PDB entry 4PRE | X-ray diffraction, 1.65 A resolution | chains A and B of the 3 polymer chains in the assembly

Chain A:
Molecule: MHC class I antigen
From: Homo sapiens
UniProtKB: C5MK56 (C5MK56_HUMAN); residues 1-276 here correspond to UniProt positions 25-300 (UniProt number = residue number + 24)
Amino-acid sequence (276 residues; row label = number of the first residue in the row):
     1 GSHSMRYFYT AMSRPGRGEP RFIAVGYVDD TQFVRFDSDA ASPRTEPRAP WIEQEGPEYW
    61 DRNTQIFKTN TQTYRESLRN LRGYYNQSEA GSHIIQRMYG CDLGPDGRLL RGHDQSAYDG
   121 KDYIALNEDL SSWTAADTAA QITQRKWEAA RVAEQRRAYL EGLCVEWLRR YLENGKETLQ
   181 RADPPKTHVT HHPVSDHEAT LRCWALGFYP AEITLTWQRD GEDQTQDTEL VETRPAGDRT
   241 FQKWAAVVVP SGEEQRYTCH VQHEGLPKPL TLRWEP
Cystine bridges: Cys101-Cys164, Cys203-Cys259
From the paper describing this entry:
  - specificity-determining residues: Arg156

Chain B:
Molecule: Beta-2-microglobulin
From: Homo sapiens
UniProtKB: P61769 (B2MG_HUMAN); residues 1-99 here correspond to UniProt positions 21-119 (UniProt number = residue number + 20)
Amino-acid sequence (99 residues; each row starts with the number of its first residue):
     1 IQRTPKIQVY SRHPAENGKS NFLNCYVSGF HPSDIEVDLL KNGERIEKVE HSDLSFSKDW
    61 SFYLLYYTEF TPTEKDEYAC RVNHVTLSQP KIVKWDRDM
Swiss-Prot annotation at these positions:
  - modified residue: Gln2 (Pyrrolidone carboxylic acid)
  - glycosylation: Ile1 (N-linked (Glc) (glycation) isoleucine), Lys19 (N-linked (Glc) (glycation) lysine), Lys41 (N-linked (Glc) (glycation) lysine), Lys48 (N-linked (Glc) (glycation) lysine), Lys58 (N-linked (Glc) (glycation) lysine), Lys91 (N-linked (Glc) (glycation) lysine), Lys94 (N-linked (Glc) (glycation) lysine)
Cystine bridges: Cys25-Cys80

Chain A / chain B interface:
Contacting residue pairs - 55 pairs, chain A then chain B:
  Phe8(A) - Ser55(B)
  Phe8(A) - Phe56(B)  hydrophobic
  Tyr9(A) - Phe56(B)
  Thr10(A) - Phe56(B)
  Thr10(A) - Phe62(B)
  Met12(A) - Ser33(B)  hydrogen bond
  Arg17(A) - Asp34(B)  salt bridge
  Val25(A) - Asp53(B)
  Val25(A) - Leu54(B)
  Val25(A) - Ser55(B)
  Tyr27(A) - Ser55(B)
  Tyr27(A) - Tyr63(B)  hydrogen bond
  Gln32(A) - Asp53(B)  hydrogen bond
  Arg35(A) - Asp53(B)  salt bridge
  Arg48(A) - Asp53(B)  salt bridge
  Ile94(A) - Pro32(B)  hydrophobic
  Ile94(A) - Ser33(B)
  Gln96(A) - His31(B)  hydrogen bond
  Gln96(A) - Phe56(B)
  Gln96(A) - Trp60(B)  hydrogen bond (side chain-backbone)
  Gln96(A) - Phe62(B)
  Arg97(A) - Phe56(B)
  Met98(A) - Phe56(B)  hydrophobic
  Met98(A) - Lys58(B)
  Met98(A) - Trp60(B)  hydrophobic
  Gln115(A) - Trp60(B)
  Ser116(A) - Trp60(B)
  Ala117(A) - Trp60(B)  hydrophobic
  Asp119(A) - His31(B)
  Gly120(A) - Arg3(B)  hydrogen bond (backbone-side chain)
  Gly120(A) - His31(B)
  Gly120(A) - Trp60(B)
  Asp122(A) - Trp60(B)  hydrogen bond
  Arg202(A) - Asp98(B)  hydrogen bond (side chain-backbone)
  Arg202(A) - Met99(B)  hydrogen bond
  Trp204(A) - Asp98(B)
  Trp204(A) - Met99(B)
  Val231(A) - Gln8(B)
  Glu232(A) - Lys6(B)  salt bridge
  Glu232(A) - Gln8(B)  hydrogen bond (backbone-side chain)
  Glu232(A) - Tyr26(B)
  Glu232(A) - Ser28(B)  hydrogen bond
  Arg234(A) - Gln8(B)  hydrogen bond
  Arg234(A) - Tyr10(B)
  Arg234(A) - Met99(B)  hydrogen bond (side chain-backbone)
  Pro235(A) - Tyr10(B)  hydrogen bond (backbone-side chain)
  Pro235(A) - Asn24(B)
  Pro235(A) - Tyr26(B)
  Ala236(A) - Arg12(B)  hydrogen bond (backbone-side chain)
  Ala236(A) - Asn24(B)  hydrogen bond (backbone-side chain)
  Gly237(A) - Arg12(B)  hydrogen bond (backbone-side chain)
  Gln242(A) - Tyr10(B)
  Gln242(A) - Ser11(B)  hydrogen bond (side chain-backbone)
  Gln242(A) - Arg12(B)  hydrogen bond (side chain-backbone)
  Trp244(A) - Met99(B)  hydrogen bond (side chain-backbone)
Interface residues without a listed pair, chain A (36 interface residues in all): Arg21, Ile23, His192, Leu206, Thr233, Asp238
Interface residues without a listed pair, chain B (29 interface residues in all): Ile1, His13, Pro14, Ser57, Asp59, Leu65

In short:
36 residues of chain A and 29 residues of chain B are in contact; the contacts include 20 hydrogen bonds and 4
salt bridges. Polar contacts include Arg17(A)-Asp34(B), Arg35(A)-Asp53(B) and Arg48(A)-Asp53(B). From the
paper: the specificity determinant Arg156(A).
Here chain A is MHC class I antigen and chain B is Beta-2-microglobulin, both from Homo sapiens. Entry 4PRE
(Crystal structure of a HLA-B*35:08-HPVG-Q5) was determined by X-ray diffraction (same publication as 4PR5,
4PRA, 4PRB, 4PRD, 4PRH, 4PRI, 4PRN and 4PRP).
